PDB entry 6XGQ | electron microscopy, 3.80 A resolution | chains B and C of the 14 polymer chains in the assembly

== Chain B (and C) ==
Protein: YSD1_17
From: Bacteriophage sp
Notes: chain C of this document is another copy of the same molecule, construct and numbering; everything in this record applies to it too
UniProt: A0A498U580 (A0A498U580_9VIRU); numbering as in UniProt (aligned over 1-354)
Amino-acid sequence (354 residues; numbered 1 to 354; the number before each row is that of its first residue):
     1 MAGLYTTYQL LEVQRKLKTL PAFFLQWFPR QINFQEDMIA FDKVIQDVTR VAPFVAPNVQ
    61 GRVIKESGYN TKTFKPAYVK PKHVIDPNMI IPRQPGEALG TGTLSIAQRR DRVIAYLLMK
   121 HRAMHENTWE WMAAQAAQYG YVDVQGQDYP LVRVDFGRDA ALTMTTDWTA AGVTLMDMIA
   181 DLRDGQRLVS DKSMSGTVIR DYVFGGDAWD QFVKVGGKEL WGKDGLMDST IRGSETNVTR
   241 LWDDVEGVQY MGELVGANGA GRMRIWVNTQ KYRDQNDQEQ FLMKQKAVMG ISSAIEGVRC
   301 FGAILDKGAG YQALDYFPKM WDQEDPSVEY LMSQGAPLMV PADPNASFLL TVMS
Disordered / not traced: 1

== Interface between chain B and chain C ==
Residue-residue contacts (138; chain B residue first):
  Ala-2(B) with Asp-37(C), hydrogen bond (backbone-side chain)
  Thr-6(B) with Asp-37(C); Met-38(C)
  Thr-7(B) with Glu-36(C); Asp-37(C), hydrogen bond (side chain-backbone); Met-38(C), hydrogen bond (backbone-backbone)
  Tyr-8(B) with Glu-36(C); Met-38(C); Ala-40(C), hydrophobic; Thr-73(C)
  Gln-9(B) with Phe-34(C); Glu-36(C), hydrogen bond (backbone-side chain); Met-38(C), hydrogen bond (backbone-backbone); Ile-39(C); Ala-40(C), hydrogen bond (backbone-backbone)
  Leu-10(B) with Ala-40(C)
  Leu-11(B) with Ile-32(C), hydrophobic; Ile-39(C), hydrophobic; Ala-40(C); Phe-41(C), hydrophobic
  Val-13(B) with Asp-42(C)
  Gln-14(B) with Phe-41(C); Asp-42(C), hydrogen bond (backbone-backbone); Lys-43(C); Val-44(C), hydrogen bond (backbone-backbone); Ala-342(C), hydrogen bond (side chain-backbone)
  Arg-15(B) with Val-44(C)
  Lys-16(B) with Val-44(C), hydrogen bond (backbone-backbone); Ile-45(C); Gln-46(C), hydrogen bond (backbone-backbone); Ser-193(C); Met-194(C)
  Leu-17(B) with Gln-46(C); Val-48(C), hydrophobic
  Lys-18(B) with Gln-46(C); Asp-47(C), salt bridge; Val-48(C); Thr-49(C)
  Thr-19(B) with Thr-49(C)
  Ala-77(B) with Phe-54(C), hydrophobic
  Tyr-78(B) with Phe-54(C); Val-55(C), hydrogen bond (backbone-backbone); Pro-57(C), hydrophobic
  Val-79(B) with Ala-52(C), hydrophobic; Pro-53(C); Phe-54(C), hydrophobic
  Lys-80(B) with Pro-53(C); Val-55(C); Pro-57(C); Val-59(C); Gln-60(C); Gly-61(C); Arg-62(C)
  Pro-81(B) with Pro-53(C); Arg-62(C); Ile-64(C), hydrophobic
  Lys-82(B) with Arg-62(C), hydrogen bond (backbone-backbone); Val-63(C); Ile-64(C), hydrogen bond (backbone-backbone)
  His-83(B) with Ile-64(C)
  Val-84(B) with Val-63(C)
  Met-89(B) with Glu-66(C)
  Arg-93(B) with Asp-42(C), salt bridge; Tyr-69(C)
  Gln-94(B) with Tyr-69(C)
  Pro-95(B) with Asp-42(C); Val-44(C), hydrophobic; Tyr-69(C)
  Leu-99(B) with Ala-40(C), hydrophobic
  Tyr-116(B) with Gln-46(C)
  Lys-120(B) with Asp-47(C); Lys-65(C), hydrogen bond (side chain-backbone)
  Ala-123(B) with Val-48(C), hydrophobic
  Met-124(B) with Arg-50(C); Ala-52(C); Ile-64(C), hydrophobic
  Asn-127(B) with Val-48(C), hydrogen bond (side chain-backbone); Thr-49(C); Arg-50(C)
  Thr-128(B) with Val-51(C); Ala-52(C), hydrogen bond (side chain-backbone); Phe-54(C)
  Trp-131(B) with Val-51(C), hydrophobic; Phe-54(C), hydrophobic
  Met-132(B) with Phe-54(C), hydrophobic
  Gln-145(B) with Phe-54(C)
  Gln-147(B) with Arg-62(C), hydrogen bond
  Asp-148(B) with Ala-56(C), hydrogen bond (backbone-backbone); Arg-62(C)
  Tyr-149(B) with Phe-54(C); Val-55(C); Ala-56(C)
  Trp-221(B) with Asp-224(C)
  Gly-222(B) with Asp-224(C); Ile-231(C)
  Lys-223(B) with Asp-224(C), hydrogen bond (backbone-side chain)
  Met-227(B) with Thr-230(C); Ile-231(C); Arg-232(C); Gly-233(C)
  Asp-228(B) with Thr-230(C)
  Ser-229(B) with Thr-230(C), hydrogen bond (backbone-backbone); Arg-232(C)
  Ser-234(B) with Arg-232(C)
  Thr-236(B) with Arg-232(C)
  Asn-237(B) with Arg-232(C)
  Thr-239(B) with Gly-233(C); Ala-257(C); Asn-258(C)
  Arg-240(B) with Asp-224(C), hydrogen bond (side chain-backbone); Gly-225(C), hydrogen bond (side chain-backbone); Leu-226(C); Ile-231(C); Gly-233(C), hydrogen bond (backbone-backbone)
  Leu-241(B) with Arg-183(C); Leu-226(C), hydrophobic; Leu-254(C); Ala-260(C)
  Trp-242(B) with Arg-183(C), hydrogen bond (backbone-side chain)
  Asp-243(B) with Arg-183(C); Arg-200(C), salt bridge; Gly-261(C)
  Asp-244(B) with Arg-183(C); Gln-186(C), hydrogen bond (backbone-side chain); Arg-187(C)
  Val-245(B) with Gln-186(C); Val-198(C), hydrophobic
  Tyr-272(B) with Thr-49(C); Val-51(C), hydrophobic
  Arg-273(B) with Thr-49(C), hydrogen bond (backbone-backbone); Arg-50(C); Val-51(C)
  Asp-274(B) with Arg-50(C), hydrogen bond (backbone-side chain)
  Gln-275(B) with Arg-50(C), hydrogen bond (backbone-side chain); Val-51(C); Phe-54(C)
  Asp-277(B) with Arg-50(C), salt bridge
  Met-332(B) with Gln-60(C)
Other interface residues (no listed pair), chain B (73 interface residues in all): Glu-12, Leu-20, His-125, Val-144, Gly-146, Leu-226, Thr-230, Glu-235, Val-238, Glu-246, Tyr-250, Asn-276
Other interface residues (no listed pair), chain C (60 interface residues in all): Arg-30, Ile-179, Asp-191, Val-255, Gly-256, Asp-343

== Summary ==
73 residues of chain B face 60 of chain C across their interface, with 29 hydrogen bonds and 4 salt bridges.
Among the polar pairs are Lys-18(B)/Asp-47(C), Arg-93(B)/Asp-42(C) and Asp-243(B)/Arg-200(C).
Chain B and chain C are both YSD1_17 (Bacteriophage sp); the structure, YSD1 bacteriophage capsid, was
determined by electron microscopy together with 6XGP and 6XGR from the same study.
